7N69 - chains J and L of the 12 polymer chains in the assembly; structure by electron microscopy, 14.10 A resolution (very low resolution: no residue pairs are listed; an interface is given only as per-side residue counts).

Chain J (and L):
Name: Spike glycoprotein E2
From: Eastern equine encephalitis virus (strain Florida 91-469)
Notes: chain L of this document is another copy of the same molecule, construct and numbering; everything in this record applies to it too
UniProt: Q4QXJ7 (POLS_EEEVF); residues 1-420 here correspond to UniProt positions 325-744 (UniProt number = residue number + 324)
Amino-acid sequence (420 residues; numbered 1 to 420; the number before each row is that of its first residue):
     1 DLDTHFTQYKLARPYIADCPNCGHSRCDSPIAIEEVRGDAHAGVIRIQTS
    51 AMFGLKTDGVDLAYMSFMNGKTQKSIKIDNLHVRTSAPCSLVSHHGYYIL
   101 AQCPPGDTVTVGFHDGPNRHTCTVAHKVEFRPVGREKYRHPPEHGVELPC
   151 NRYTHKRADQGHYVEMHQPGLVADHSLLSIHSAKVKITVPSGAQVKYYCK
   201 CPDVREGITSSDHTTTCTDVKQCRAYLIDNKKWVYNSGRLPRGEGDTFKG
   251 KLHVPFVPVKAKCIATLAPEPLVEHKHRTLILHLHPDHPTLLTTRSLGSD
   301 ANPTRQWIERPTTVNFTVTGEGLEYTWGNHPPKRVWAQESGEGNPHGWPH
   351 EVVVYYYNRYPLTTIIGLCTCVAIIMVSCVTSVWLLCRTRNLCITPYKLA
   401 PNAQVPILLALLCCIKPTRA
Disordered / not traced: 1-8, 160-253, 341-420
Cystine bridges: C19-C122, C89-C103, C150-C263

Chain J / chain L interface:
At this resolution (14 A) residue pairs are not listed: 20 residues of chain J and 18 of chain L lie at the interface.

Summary:
20 residues of chain J face 18 of chain L across their interface.
Both chains are Spike glycoprotein E2 (Eastern equine encephalitis virus (strain Florida 91-469)). Entry 7N69
(Pre-fusion state 2 of EEEV with localized reconstruction) was determined by electron microscopy, deposited
together with 7N6A.
